4MYO - chains A and B of the 3 polymer chains in the assembly; structure by X-ray diffraction, 2.70 A resolution.

[Chain A (and B)]
Name: Virginiamycin A acetyltransferase
From: Staphylococcus aureus
Notes: EC 2.3.1.-; chain B of this document is another copy of the same molecule, construct and numbering; everything in this record applies to it too
UniProt: P26839 (VATA_STAAU); residues 7-219 here = UniProt positions 7-219
Amino-acid sequence (214 residues; numbered 6 to 219; the number before each row is that of its first residue):
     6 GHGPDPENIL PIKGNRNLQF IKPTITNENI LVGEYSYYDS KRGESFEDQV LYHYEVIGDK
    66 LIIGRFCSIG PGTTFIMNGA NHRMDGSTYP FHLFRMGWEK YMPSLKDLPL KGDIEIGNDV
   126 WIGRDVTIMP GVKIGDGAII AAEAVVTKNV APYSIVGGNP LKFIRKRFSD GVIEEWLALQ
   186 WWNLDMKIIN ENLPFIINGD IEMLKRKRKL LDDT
Not modelled in the structure: 217-219 (chain B: 218-219)
Differences from the reference sequence: expression tag (6)
Bound ions: Mg2+: Asn164 (shared with Asn164(B) of chain B; 1 residue of chain C)
UniProt features mapped onto this chain:
  - active site: His87
What the authors report for this chain:
  - mutagenesis - L23A, Y42F, I62A, H87A, T93A, H97N, L113A: decreased catalytic activity
  - mutagenesis - P108A: abolished catalytic activity on dalfopristin
  - mutagenesis - S73C: abolished catalytic activity
  - mutagenesis - S73A: increased catalytic activity
  - catalytic residues: Tyr42, His87 (proposed by the authors, not directly observed)

[Chain A / chain B interface]
Residue-residue contacts (67):
  Leu56(A) with Arg129(B)
  Tyr57(A) with Pro76(B)
  Ala85(A) with Trp126(B)
  His87(A) with Tyr42(B); Ser73(B); Trp126(B), hydrogen bond
  Arg88(A) with Ile202(B); Asn203(B)
  Met89(A) with Ile144(B), hydrophobic; Ile160(B), hydrophobic; Arg170(B); Arg172(B), hydrogen bond (backbone-side chain); Phe173(B)
  Asp90(A) with Phe173(B); Ile202(B); Asn203(B); Gly204(B)
  Gly91(A) with Arg172(B), hydrogen bond (backbone-side chain); Trp181(B); Ile201(B); Ile202(B), hydrogen bond (backbone-backbone); Gly204(B)
  Ser92(A) with Asp124(B), hydrogen bond; Trp186(B); Ile201(B), hydrogen bond (backbone-backbone)
  Thr93(A) with Asp124(B); Trp126(B); Ile144(B); Arg172(B)
  Tyr94(A) with Phe25(B); Tyr40(B), hydrogen bond (side chain-backbone); Tyr42(B), hydrophobic; Phe71(B); Asp124(B)
  Pro95(A) with Tyr42(B); Ser73(B)
  Phe96(A) with Phe71(B), hydrophobic; Trp186(B), hydrophobic; Leu198(B), hydrophobic; Ile202(B), hydrophobic
  Leu98(A) with Ile17(B)
  Phe99(A) with Pro9(B), hydrophobic; Pro16(B), hydrophobic; Leu23(B), hydrophobic; Phe25(B), hydrophobic; Tyr42(B), hydrophobic
  Met101(A) with His7(B); Gly8(B), hydrogen bond (backbone-backbone); Pro9(B)
  Gly102(A) with His7(B)
  Trp103(A) with His7(B); Gly8(B); Pro9(B); Asn195(B), hydrogen bond; Leu198(B)
  Tyr106(A) with Asn195(B); Leu198(B); Pro199(B); Ile202(B), hydrophobic
  Thr132(A) with Glu148(B), hydrogen bond
  Val150(A) with Glu148(B)
  Asn164(A) with Glu148(B), hydrogen bond (side chain-backbone); Gly163(B); Asn164(B), hydrogen bond (backbone-backbone)
  Pro165(A) with Gly163(B); Lys167(B)
  Lys167(A) with Lys167(B)
Also at the interface, not in a pair above, chain A (27 interface residues in all): Ile81, Asn86, Arg100
Also at the interface, not in a pair above, chain B (37 interface residues in all): Cys72, Ala147, Ala149, Met191

[In short]
Chain A and chain B form an interface of 27 and 37 residues respectively, with 12 hydrogen bonds. Polar
contacts include His87(A)-Trp126(B), Met89(A)-Arg172(B) and Gly91(A)-Arg172(B). The paper reports catalytic
residues Tyr42(A) and His87(A); L23A, Y42F and I62A of chain A, among others, reduce catalytic activity; 10
substitutions were tested in all.
Both chains are Virginiamycin A acetyltransferase (Staphylococcus aureus). Entry 4MYO (Crystal structure of
streptogramin group A antibiotic acetyltransferase VatA from Staphylococcus aureus) was determined by X-ray
diffraction together with 4HUS and 4HUR from the same study.
